2F16 - chains F and G of the 28 polymer chains in the assembly; structure by X-ray diffraction, 2.80 A resolution.

[Chain F]
Protein: Proteasome component C1
Source organism: Saccharomyces cerevisiae
Notes: EC 3.4.25.1
UniProt: P21242 (PSA3_YEAST); the construct lacks a stretch of the UniProt sequence and is renumbered around it, so the offset changes along the chain: 5-180 = UniProt 4-179; 184-199 = UniProt 186-201; 201-206 = UniProt 202-207; 207-218 = UniProt 210-221; 1 more segments
Amino-acid sequence (244 residues; numbered 5 to 241 plus 11 insertion-coded residues; 4 numbers in that range are skipped by the numbering (no residue carries them; nothing is unmodelled there); the number before each row is that of its first residue; a row labelled like 18A-18F holds insertion residues (18A, then the next letters in order)):
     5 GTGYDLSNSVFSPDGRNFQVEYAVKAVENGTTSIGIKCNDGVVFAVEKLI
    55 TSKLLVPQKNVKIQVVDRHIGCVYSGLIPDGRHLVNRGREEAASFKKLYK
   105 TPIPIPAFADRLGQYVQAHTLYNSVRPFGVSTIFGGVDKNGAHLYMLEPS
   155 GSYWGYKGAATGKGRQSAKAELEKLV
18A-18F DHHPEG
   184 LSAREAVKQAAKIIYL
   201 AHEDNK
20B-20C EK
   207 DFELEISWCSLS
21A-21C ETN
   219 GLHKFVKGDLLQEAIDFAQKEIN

[Chain G]
Protein: Proteasome component C7-alpha
Source organism: Saccharomyces cerevisiae
Notes: EC 3.4.25.1
UniProt: P21243 (PSA6_YEAST); the construct lacks a stretch of the UniProt sequence and is renumbered around it, so the offset changes along the chain: 6-34 = UniProt 10-38; 35-143 = UniProt 40-148; 144-179 = UniProt 150-185; 186-218 = UniProt 199-231; 1 more segments
Amino-acid sequence (243 residues; row label = number of the first residue in the row; note: 6 numbers in that range are skipped by the numbering (no residue carries them; nothing is unmodelled there); a row labelled like 17A-17E holds insertion residues (17A, then the next letters in order)):
     6 AGYDRHITIFSPEGRLYQVEYAFKATNQT
   34A N
    35 INSLAVRGKDCTVVISQKKVPDKLLDPTTVSYIFCISRTIGMVVNGPIPD
    85 ARNAALRAKAEAAEFRYKYGYDMPCDVLAKRMANLSQIYTQRAYMRPLGV
   135 ILTFVSVDE
   14A E
   144 LGPSIYKTDPAGYYVGYKATATGPKQQEITTNLENH
17A-17E FKKSK
18A-18D IDHI
   184 N
18G-18H EE
   18M S
   186 WEKVVEFAITHMIDALGTEFSKNDLEVGVATKD
   220 KFFTLSAENIEERLVAIAEQD

[How chain F and chain G interact]
Contacting residue pairs - 63 pairs, chain F then chain G:
  Thr6(F) with His11(G)
  Gly7(F) with His11(G)
  Tyr8(F) with Arg10(G); His11(G); Tyr26(G), hydrogen bond
  Ser13(F) with Arg130(G)
  Val14(F) with His11(G); Gln23(G)
  Phe15(F) with Gln23(G), hydrogen bond (backbone-side chain); Tyr26(G); Ala27(G), hydrophobic; Ala30(G), hydrophobic; Arg130(G); Pro131(G); Gly133(G)
  Ser16(F) with Tyr26(G)
  Pro17(F) with Tyr26(G), hydrophobic; Lys29(G)
  Asp18A(F) with Lys57(G), salt bridge
  Gly19(F) with Tyr26(G); Ala30(G); Gln33(G)
  Arg20(F) with Gln33(G)
  Lys41(F) with Asp60(G), salt bridge
  Gln118(F) with Arg86(G), hydrogen bond (side chain-backbone); Asn87(G); Leu90(G)
  Gln121(F) with Pro83(G); Asp84(G); Asn87(G), hydrogen bond; Arg130(G)
  Thr124(F) with Arg130(G), hydrogen bond (backbone-side chain)
  Leu125(F) with Asn87(G); Tyr128(G); Arg130(G)
  Tyr126(F) with Tyr128(G); Met129(G), hydrophobic
  Ser154(F) with Pro83(G)
  Gly155(F) with Pro83(G)
  Ser156(F) with Ile82(G)
  Tyr157(F) with Arg86(G), hydrogen bond (backbone-side chain)
  Trp158(F) with Leu59(G), hydrophobic; Thr63(G); Val64(G), hydrophobic; Ser65(G); Tyr66(G); Ile82(G), hydrophobic; Arg86(G)
  Gly159(F) with Leu59(G); Asp60(G), hydrogen bond (backbone-backbone); Thr63(G), hydrogen bond (backbone-side chain)
  Tyr160(F) with Leu58(G); Leu59(G); Asp60(G)
  Lys161(F) with Lys57(G); Leu58(G), hydrogen bond (backbone-backbone); Leu59(G)
  Gly162(F) with Leu58(G)
  Lys173(F) with Leu58(G)
  Leu176(F) with Leu58(G), hydrophobic
  Glu177(F) with Lys57(G), salt bridge; Leu58(G)
  Val180(F) with Leu58(G), hydrophobic
Interface residues without a listed pair, chain F (33 interface residues in all): Asp18, Asp114, Tyr149
Interface residues without a listed pair, chain G (30 interface residues in all): Asp56, Pro61, Leu132

[Overview]
33 residues of chain F and 30 residues of chain G are in contact; the contacts include 9 hydrogen bonds and 3
salt bridges. Polar pairs include Asp18A(F)-Lys57(G), Lys41(F)-Asp60(G) and Glu177(F)-Lys57(G).
Chain F is Proteasome component C1 and chain G is Proteasome component C7-alpha, both from Saccharomyces
cerevisiae; the structure, Crystal structure of the yeast 20S proteasome in complex with bortezomib, was
determined by X-ray diffraction.
